Entry 7EVZ (electron microscopy, 3.07 A resolution); this record covers chains A and B of the 5 polymer chains in the assembly.

Chain A:
Name: Guanine nucleotide-binding protein G(i) subunit alpha-1
From: Homo sapiens
UniProt: P63096 (GNAI1_HUMAN); residue numbers follow UniProt; this construct covers 1-354
Amino-acid sequence (354 residues; numbered 1 to 354; the number before each row is that of its first residue):
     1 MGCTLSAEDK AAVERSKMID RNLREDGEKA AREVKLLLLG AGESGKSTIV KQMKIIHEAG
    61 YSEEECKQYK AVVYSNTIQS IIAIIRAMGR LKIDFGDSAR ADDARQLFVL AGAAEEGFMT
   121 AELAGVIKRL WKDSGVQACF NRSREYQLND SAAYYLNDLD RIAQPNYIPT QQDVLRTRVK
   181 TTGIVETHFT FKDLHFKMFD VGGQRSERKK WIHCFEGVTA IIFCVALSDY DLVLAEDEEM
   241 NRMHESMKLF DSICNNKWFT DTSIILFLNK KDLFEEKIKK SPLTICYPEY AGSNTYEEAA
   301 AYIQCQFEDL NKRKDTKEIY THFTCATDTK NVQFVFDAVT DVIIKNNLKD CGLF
Disordered / not traced: 1-2, 58-181
Swiss-Prot annotation at these positions:
  - region: Lys35 to Thr48 (G1 motif), Asp173 to Thr181 (G2 motif), Phe196 to Arg205 (G3 motif), Ile265 to Asp272 (G4 motif), Thr324 to Thr329 (G5 motif)
  - binding site (GTP): Glu43 to Thr48, Ser151, Leu175 to Thr181, Asp200 to Gln204, Asn269 to Asp272, Ala326
  - binding site (Mg(2+)): Ser47, Thr181
  - modified residue: Arg178 (ADP-ribosylarginine), Gln204 (Deamidated glutamine), Cys351 (ADP-ribosylcysteine)
  - lipidation: Gly2 (N-myristoyl glycine), Cys3 (S-palmitoyl cysteine)
  - natural variant: Gly40 (G40C: In NEDHISB; G40R: In NEDHISB), Gly45 (G45D: In NEDHISB), Thr48 (T48I: In NEDHISB; T48K: In NEDHISB), Gln52 (Q52P: In NEDHISB), Ser75 (deletion: In NEDHISB; uncertain significance), Gln172 (deletion: In NEDHISB), Asp173 (D173V: In NEDHISB), Glu186 to Phe189 (deletion: In NEDHISB; uncertain significance), Cys224 (C224Y: In NEDHISB), Lys270 (K270N: In NEDHISB; K270R: In NEDHISB), Asp272 (D272G: In NEDHISB), Ala326 (A326P: In NEDHISB), 1 further natural variant entry in UniProt
  - mutagenesis: Gly42 (G42R: Abolishes switch to an activated conformation and dissociation from beta and gamma subunits upon GTP binding. Abolishes interaction with RGS family members), Glu116 (E116L: Enhances interaction (inactive GDP-bound) with RGS14), Gln147 (Q147L: Enhances interaction (inactive GDP-bound) with RGS14), Glu245 (E245L: Enhances interaction (inactive GDP-bound) with RGS14)

Chain B:
Name: Guanine nucleotide-binding protein G(I)/G(S)/G(T) subunit beta-1
From: Homo sapiens
UniProt: P62873 (GBB1_HUMAN); residue numbers follow UniProt; this construct covers 2-340
Amino-acid sequence (356 residues; row label = number of the first residue in the row; numbers below 1 keep their minus sign (Met-15 is residue -15)):
   -15 MHHHHLEVLF QGPGSSGSEL DQLRQEAEQL KNQIRDARKA CADATLSQIT NNIDPVGRIQ
    45 MRTRRTLRGH LAKIYAMHWG TDSRLLVSAS QDGKLIIWDS YTTNKVHAIP LRSSWVMTCA
   105 YAPSGNYVAC GGLDNICSIY NLKTREGNVR VSRELAGHTG YLSCCRFLDD NQIVTSSGDT
   165 TCALWDIETG QQTTTFTGHT GDVMSLSLAP DTRLFVSGAC DASAKLWDVR EGMCRQTFTG
   225 HESDINAICF FPNGNAFATG SDDATCRLFD LRADQELMTY SHDNIICGIT SVSFSKSGRL
   285 LLAGYDDFNC NVWDALKADR AGVLAGHDNR VSCLGVTDDG MAVATGSWDS FLKIWN
Disordered / not traced: -15 to 0
Differences from the reference sequence: initiating methionine (-15); expression tag (-14 to 1)
Swiss-Prot annotation at these positions:
  - modified residue: Ser2 (N-acetylserine), His266 (Phosphohistidine)
  - natural variant: Leu30 (L30F: In MRD42; uncertain significance), Arg52 (R52G: In MRD42), Gly64 (G64V: In MRD42), Asp76 (D76E: In MRD42; D76G: In MRD42), Gly77 (G77S: In MRD42), Lys78 (K78R: In MRD42), Ile80 (I80N: In MRD42; I80T: In MRD42), His91 (H91R: In MRD42; uncertain significance), Ala92 (A92T: In MRD42), Pro94 (P94S: In MRD42), Leu95 (L95P: In MRD42), Arg96 (R96L: In MRD42), 5 further natural variant entries in UniProt

Chain A / chain B interface:
Residue-residue contacts - 32 pairs, chain A then chain B:
  Arg15(A) with Val90(B), hydrogen bond (side chain-backbone)
  Ser16(A) with Asn88(B); Lys89(B)
  Ile19(A) with Lys89(B); Ala92(B), hydrophobic
  Asp20(A) with Lys89(B), salt bridge
  Leu23(A) with Leu55(B); Lys78(B); Ile80(B), hydrophobic
  Gly27(A) with Leu55(B)
  Thr182(A) with Asp118(B)
  Gly183(A) with Asn119(B)
  Ile184(A) with Trp99(B)
  Glu186(A) with Trp99(B), hydrogen bond
  Phe199(A) with Trp99(B), hydrophobic
  Gln204(A) with Leu117(B), hydrogen bond (side chain-backbone); Tyr145(B)
  Ser206(A) with Tyr145(B)
  Glu207(A) with Asp186(B), hydrogen bond (backbone-side chain)
  Lys210(A) with Tyr145(B); Met188(B); Cys204(B); Asp228(B), salt bridge; Asp246(B), salt bridge
  Trp211(A) with Leu117(B), hydrophobic
  His213(A) with Tyr59(B), hydrogen bond; Trp332(B)
  Cys214(A) with Tyr59(B); Trp99(B)
  Phe215(A) with Trp99(B), hydrophobic
  Glu216(A) with Lys57(B), salt bridge
  Trp258(A) with Arg314(B)
Also at the interface, not in a pair above, chain A (23 interface residues in all): Val13, Gly203
Also at the interface, not in a pair above, chain B (28 interface residues in all): Gly53, Gln75, His91, Gly131, Thr143, Gly144, Gly162

Overview:
The interface between chain A and chain B involves 23 residues on one side and 28 on the other; the contacts
include 5 hydrogen bonds and 4 salt bridges. Polar pairs include Asp20(A)-Lys89(B), Lys210(A)-Asp228(B) and
Lys210(A)-Asp246(B).
Here chain A is Guanine nucleotide-binding protein G(i) subunit alpha-1 and chain B is Guanine
nucleotide-binding protein G(I)/G(S)/G(T) subunit beta-1, both from Homo sapiens. Entry 7EVZ (Cryo-EM
structure of cenerimod -bound Sphingosine-1-phosphate receptor 1 in complex with Gi protein) was determined by
electron microscopy (same publication as 7EVY, 7EW0, 7EW1 and 7EW7).
